5H74 - chains A and F of the 6 polymer chains in the assembly; structure by X-ray diffraction, 2.60 A resolution.

[Chain A]
Name: Tubulin alpha-1B chain
Source organism: Sus scrofa
UniProtKB: Q2XVP4 (TBA1B_PIG); residue numbers follow UniProt; this construct covers 1-450
Sequence (450 residues; each row starts with the number of its first residue):
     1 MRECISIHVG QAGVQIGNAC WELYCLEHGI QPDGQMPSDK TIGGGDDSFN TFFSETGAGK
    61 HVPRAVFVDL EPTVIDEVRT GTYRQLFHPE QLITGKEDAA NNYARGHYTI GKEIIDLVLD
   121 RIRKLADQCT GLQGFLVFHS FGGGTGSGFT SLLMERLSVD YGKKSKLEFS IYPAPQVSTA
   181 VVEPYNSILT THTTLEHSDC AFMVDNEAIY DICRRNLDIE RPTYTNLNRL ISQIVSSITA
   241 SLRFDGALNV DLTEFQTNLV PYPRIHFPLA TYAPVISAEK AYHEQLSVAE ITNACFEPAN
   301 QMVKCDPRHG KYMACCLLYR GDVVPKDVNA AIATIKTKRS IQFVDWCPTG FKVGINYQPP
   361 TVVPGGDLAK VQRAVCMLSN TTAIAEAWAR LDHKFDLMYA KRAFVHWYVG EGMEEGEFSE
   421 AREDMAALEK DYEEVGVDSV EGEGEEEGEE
Unresolved in the structure: 438-450
Ion coordination: Ca2+: Asp39, Thr41, Gly44, Glu55
Residues lining bound ligands: GTP (guanosine-5'-triphosphate): Gly10, Gln11, Ala12, Gln15, Ile16, Asp69, Asp98, Ala99, Ala100, Asn101, Ser140, Gly142, Gly143, Gly144, Thr145, Gly146, Ile171, Pro173, Val177, Ser178, Thr179, Glu183, Asn206, Tyr224, Leu227, Asn228, Ile231
Swiss-Prot annotation at these positions:
  - motif: Met1 to Cys4 (MREC motif)
  - active site: Glu254
  - binding site (GTP): Gly10, Gln11, Ala12, Gln15, Glu71, Ala99, Ser140, Gly143, Gly144, Thr145, Gly146, Thr179, Glu183, Asn206, Tyr224, Asn228, Leu252
  - binding site (Mg(2+)): Glu71
  - modified residue: Lys40 (N6,N6,N6-trimethyllysine), Ser48 (Phosphoserine), Ser232 (Phosphoserine), Tyr282 (3'-nitrotyrosine), Arg339 (Omega-N-methylarginine), Ser439 (Phosphoserine), Glu443 (5-glutamyl polyglutamate), Glu445 (5-glutamyl polyglutamate)
  - cross-link (Glycyl lysine isopeptide (Lys-Gly)): Lys326 (interchain with G-Cter in ubiquitin), Lys370 (interchain with G-Cter in ubiquitin)

[Chain F]
Name: Uncharacterized protein
Source organism: Gallus gallus
UniProtKB: E1BQ43 (E1BQ43_CHICK); numbering as in UniProt (aligned over 1-378)
Sequence (384 residues; row label = number of the first residue in the row):
     1 MYTFVVRDEN SSVYAEVSRL LLATGQWKRL RKDNPRFNLM LGERNRLPFG RLGHEPGLVQ
    61 LVNYYRGADK LCRKASLVKL IKTSPELSES CTWFPESYVI YPTNLKTPVA PAQNGIRHLI
   121 NNTRTDEREV FLAAYNRRRE GREGNVWIAK SSAGAKGEGI LISSEASELL DFIDEQGQVH
   181 VIQKYLEKPL LLEPGHRKFD IRSWVLVDHL YNIYLYREGV LRTSSEPYNS ANFQDKTCHL
   241 TNHCIQKEYS KNYGRYEEGN EMFFEEFNQY LMDALNTTLE NSILLQIKHI IRSCLMCIEP
   301 AISTKHLHYQ SFQLFGFDFM VDEELKVWLI EVNGAPACAQ KLYAELCQGI VDVAISSVFP
   361 LADTGQKTSQ PTSIFIKLHH HHHH
Unresolved in the structure: 104-125, 150-160, 248-251, 363-371, 381-384
Differences from the reference sequence: expression tag (379-384)
Residues lining bound ligands: AMP-PCP (ACP; phosphomethylphosphonic acid adenylate ester): Lys74, Pro95, Ile148, Gln183, Lys184, Tyr185, Leu186, Lys198, Asp200, His239, Leu240, Thr241, Asn242, Asp318, Met320, Ile330, Glu331, Asn333

[Chain A / chain F interface]
Contacting residue pairs (20):
  Gln176(A) - Pro56(F)
  Glu207(A) - His54(F)  salt bridge
  Glu297(A) - His306(F)
  Pro298(A) - Leu307(F)  hydrophobic
  Lys304(A) - His54(F)
  Asp306(A) - Arg66(F)
  Arg308(A) - Pro300(F)  hydrogen bond (side chain-backbone)
  Arg308(A) - Ala301(F)  hydrogen bond (side chain-backbone)
  Arg308(A) - Ile302(F)
  Arg308(A) - Ser303(F)  hydrogen bond (side chain-backbone)
  His309(A) - Arg66(F)  hydrogen bond (side chain-backbone)
  His309(A) - Gly67(F)
  His309(A) - Ala301(F)  hydrogen bond (side chain-backbone)
  Ser340(A) - Ala301(F)
  Glu386(A) - Gly50(F)
  Glu386(A) - Arg66(F)  salt bridge
  Arg390(A) - Gly50(F)
  Arg390(A) - His54(F)
  His393(A) - Arg51(F)
  Glu433(A) - Arg46(F)  salt bridge
Interface residues without a listed pair, chain A (16 interface residues in all): Cys305, Lys338, Leu397
Interface residues without a listed pair, chain F (17 interface residues in all): Asp33, Gly53, Glu299, His308

[In short]
16 residues of chain A and 17 residues of chain F are in contact; the contacts include 5 hydrogen bonds and 3
salt bridges. Polar pairs include Glu207(A)-His54(F), Glu386(A)-Arg66(F) and Glu433(A)-Arg46(F). Chain A binds
GTP. Bound to chain F: AMP-PCP.
Chain A is Tubulin alpha-1B chain (Sus scrofa) and chain F is Uncharacterized protein (Gallus gallus); the
structure, Crystal structure of T2R-TTL-14b complex, was determined by X-ray diffraction.
